6NY5 - chains A and C of the 3 polymer chains in the assembly; structure by X-ray diffraction, 3.00 A resolution.

[Chain A]
Name: Pumilio domain-containing protein C56F2.08c
From: Schizosaccharomyces pombe
Notes: fragment: PUM-HD domain
UniProt: O60059 (YG58_SCHPO); residue numbers follow UniProt; this construct covers 109-485
Chain sequence (389 residues; each row starts with the number of its first residue):
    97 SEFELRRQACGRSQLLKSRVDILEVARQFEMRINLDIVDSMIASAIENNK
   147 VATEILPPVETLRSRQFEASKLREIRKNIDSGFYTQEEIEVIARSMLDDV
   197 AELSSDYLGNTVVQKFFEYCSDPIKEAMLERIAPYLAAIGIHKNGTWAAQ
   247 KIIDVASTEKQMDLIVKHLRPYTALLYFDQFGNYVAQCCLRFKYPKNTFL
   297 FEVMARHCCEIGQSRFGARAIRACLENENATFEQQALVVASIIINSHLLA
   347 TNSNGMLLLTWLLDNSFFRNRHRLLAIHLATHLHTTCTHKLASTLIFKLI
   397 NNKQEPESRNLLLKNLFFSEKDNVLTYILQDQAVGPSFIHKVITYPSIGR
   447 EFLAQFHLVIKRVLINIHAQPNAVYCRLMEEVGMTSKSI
Disordered / not traced: 483-485
Construct notes: expression tag (97-108)
Curated features (UniProtKB/Swiss-Prot):
  - modified residue: Ser482 (Phosphoserine)
Disulfide bonds: Cys106-Cys305
Reported in the primary citation:
  - binding site for the 13-nt RNA strand (chain C): Gln162, Arg169, Tyr203, Asn206, Gln210, Asn240, Trp243, Gln246, Asn279, Tyr280, Gln283, Arg315, Arg318
  - mutagenesis - R315E: abolished binding to the 13-nt RNA strand (chain C)
  - mutagenesis - R318E (4-fold): decreased binding to the 13-nt RNA strand (chain C)
  - mutagenesis - R315E (49.3 degC versus 52.2 degC): decreased stability
  - mutagenesis - R318E (Tm 54.6 degC): increased stability

[Chain C]
Molecule: 13-nt RNA strand
Sequence (13 nucleotides; numbered -1 to 12; 1 number in that range is skipped by the numbering (no residue carries it; nothing is unmodelled there); the number before each row is that of its first residue; numbers below 1 keep their minus sign (U-1 is residue -1)):
    -1 U
     1 UAAUAACUUAAU
Bound ions: Mg2+: C7, A10

[Chain A / chain C interface]
Contacting residue pairs (34; chain A residue first):
  Gln162(A) with A10(C), base contact; A11(C), hydrogen bond to the base
  Phe163(A) with U12(C), base contact
  Ser166(A) with U12(C), phosphate contact
  Arg169(A) with A11(C), salt bridge to the phosphate; U12(C), salt bridge to the phosphate
  Glu170(A) with U12(C), hydrogen bond to the sugar
  Tyr203(A) with U4(C), sugar contact; A5(C), stacking on the base
  Asn206(A) with U4(C), hydrogen bond to the base
  Gln210(A) with U4(C), hydrogen bond to the base
  Lys239(A) with A3(C), hydrogen bond to the sugar; U4(C), salt bridge to the phosphate; A5(C), salt bridge to the phosphate
  Asn240(A) with U4(C), hydrogen bond to the base; A5(C), hydrogen bond to the sugar
  Thr242(A) with A3(C), base contact
  Trp243(A) with A3(C), base contact; U4(C), stacking on the base
  Gln246(A) with A2(C), hydrogen bond to the base; A3(C), base contact
  Phe277(A) with A2(C), base contact; A3(C), sugar contact
  Asn279(A) with U1(C), hydrogen bond to the base
  Tyr280(A) with U1(C), hydrogen bond to the base; A2(C), stacking on the base
  Gln283(A) with U1(C), hydrogen bond to the base
  Arg311(A) with U1(C), sugar contact
  Phe312(A) with U1(C), base contact
  Arg315(A) with U1(C), salt bridge to the phosphate
  Ala316(A) with U1(C), base contact
  Arg318(A) with U-1(C), sugar contact; U1(C), salt bridge to the phosphate
  Glu322(A) with U-1(C), phosphate contact
Interface residues without a listed pair, chain A (26 interface residues in all): Thr207, Gln276, Ala319

[In short]
26 residues of chain A face 9 of chain C across their interface; the contacts include 11 hydrogen bonds, 6
salt bridges and 3 aromatic stacking contacts. Polar contacts include Gln162(A)-A11(C), Asn206(A)-U4(C) and
Gln210(A)-U4(C). The paper reports a binding site for the 13-nt RNA strand (chain C) at Gln162(A), Arg169(A)
and Tyr203(A) among others; R315E of chain A abolishes binding to the 13-nt RNA strand (chain C).
Here chain A is Pumilio domain-containing protein C56F2.08c (Schizosaccharomyces pombe) and chain C is a 13-nt
RNA strand. Entry 6NY5 (Crystal structure of the PUM-HD domain of S. pombe Puf1 in complex with RNA) was
determined by X-ray diffraction, deposited together with 6NWW and 6NX5.
